9FGQ - chains D and I of the 12 polymer chains in the assembly; structure by electron microscopy, 2.50 A resolution.

# Chain D
Molecule: Histone H2B type 1-B
From: Homo sapiens
UniProtKB: P33778 (H2B1B_HUMAN); residues -3 to 122 here correspond to UniProt positions 1-126 (UniProt number = residue number + 4)
Amino-acid sequence (273 residues; row label = number of the first residue in the row; numbers below 1 keep their minus sign (Val-150 is residue -150)):
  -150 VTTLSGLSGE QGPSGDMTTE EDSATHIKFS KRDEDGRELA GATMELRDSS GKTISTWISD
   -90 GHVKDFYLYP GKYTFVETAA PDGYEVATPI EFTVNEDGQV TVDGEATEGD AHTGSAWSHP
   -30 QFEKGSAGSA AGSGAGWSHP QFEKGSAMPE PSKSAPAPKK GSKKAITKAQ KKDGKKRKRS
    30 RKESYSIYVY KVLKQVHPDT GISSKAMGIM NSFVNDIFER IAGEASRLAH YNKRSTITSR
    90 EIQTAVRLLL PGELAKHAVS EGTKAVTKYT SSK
Disordered / not traced: -150 to 29
Curated features (UniProtKB/Swiss-Prot):
  - modified residue: Pro-2 (N-acetylproline), Glu-1 (ADP-ribosyl glutamic acid), Lys2 (N6-(2-hydroxyisobutyryl)lysine), Ser3 (ADP-ribosylserine), Lys8 (N6-(beta-hydroxybutyryl)lysine), Lys9 (N6-(2-hydroxyisobutyryl)lysine), Ser11 (Phosphoserine), Lys12 (N6-acetyllysine), Lys13 (N6-(beta-hydroxybutyryl)lysine), Lys17 (N6-(2-hydroxyisobutyryl)lysine), Lys20 (N6-(2-hydroxyisobutyryl)lysine), Lys21 (N6-(2-hydroxyisobutyryl)lysine), Lys31 (N6-(2-hydroxyisobutyryl)lysine), Glu32 (PolyADP-ribosyl glutamic acid), Ser33 (Phosphoserine), Lys40 (N6-(2-hydroxyisobutyryl)lysine), Lys43 (N6-(2-hydroxyisobutyryl)lysine), Lys54 (N6,N6-dimethyllysine), Arg76 (Dimethylated arginine), Lys82 (N6,N6,N6-trimethyllysine) and 6 more in UniProt
  - glycosylation: Ser109 (O-linked (GlcNAc) serine)
  - cross-link (Glycyl lysine isopeptide (Lys-Gly)): Lys2 (interchain with G-Cter in SUMO2), Lys17 (interchain with G-Cter in SUMO2), Lys31 (interchain with G-Cter in ubiquitin), Lys117 (interchain with G-Cter in ubiquitin)

# Chain I
Molecule: 211-nt DNA strand
From: Homo sapiens
Sequence (211 nucleotides; numbered -105 to 105; the number before each row is that of its first residue; numbers below 1 keep their minus sign (DA-105 is residue -105)):
  -105 ATCTTAGCGC GGTGAGTTCA AATACCCGGC AAATCGAGAA TCCCGGTGCC GAGGCCGCTC
   -45 AATTGGTCGT AGACAGCTCT AGCACCGCTT AAACGCACGT ACGCGCTGTC CCCCGCGTTT
    15 TAACCGCCAA GGGGATTACT CCCTAGTCTC CAGGCACGTG TCAGATATAT ACATCCGATT
    75 TGCCGGGTAT TTGAACTCAC CGCGCTAAGA T
Disordered / not traced: -105 to -60, 73-105

# How chain D and chain I interact
Pairs across the interface (13; chain D residue first):
  Arg30(D) - DA-45(I)  salt bridge to the phosphate
  Tyr39(D) - DG-53(I)  hydrogen bond to the phosphate
  Gly50(D) - DG-53(I)  phosphate contact
  Ile51(D) - DA-54(I)  sugar contact
  Ile51(D) - DG-53(I)  phosphate contact
  Ser52(D) - DA-54(I)  phosphate contact
  Ser53(D) - DA-54(I)  hydrogen bond to the phosphate
  Arg83(D) - DG-34(I)  phosphate contact
  Arg83(D) - DA-33(I)  salt bridge to the phosphate
  Ser84(D) - DA-35(I)  sugar contact
  Ser84(D) - DG-34(I)  hydrogen bond to the phosphate
  Thr85(D) - DA-35(I)  phosphate contact
  Thr85(D) - DG-34(I)  hydrogen bond to the phosphate
Interface residues without a listed pair, chain I (9 interface residues in all): DG-52, DT-47, DC-46

# Summary
The chain D/chain I interface involves 9 residues from each chain, with 4 hydrogen bonds and 2 salt bridges.
Polar pairs include Tyr39(D)-DG-53(I), Ser53(D)-DA-54(I) and Ser84(D)-DG-34(I).
Here chain D is Histone H2B type 1-B and chain I is a 211-nt DNA strand, both from Homo sapiens. Entry 9FGQ
(Structure of human APC3loop 375-381 bound to the NCP) was determined by electron microscopy (same publication
as 9FH9).
